PDB entry 1J9Q | X-ray diffraction, 1.65 A resolution | chains A and C of the 3 polymer chains in the assembly

# Chain A (and C)
Protein: Copper-containing nitrite reductase
From: Alcaligenes faecalis
Notes: EC 1.7.99.3; chain C of this document is another copy of the same molecule, construct and numbering; everything in this record applies to it too
UniProtKB: P38501 (NIR_ALCFA); residues 4-340 here correspond to UniProt positions 40-376 (UniProt number = residue number + 36)
Chain sequence (341 residues; row label = number of the first residue in the row):
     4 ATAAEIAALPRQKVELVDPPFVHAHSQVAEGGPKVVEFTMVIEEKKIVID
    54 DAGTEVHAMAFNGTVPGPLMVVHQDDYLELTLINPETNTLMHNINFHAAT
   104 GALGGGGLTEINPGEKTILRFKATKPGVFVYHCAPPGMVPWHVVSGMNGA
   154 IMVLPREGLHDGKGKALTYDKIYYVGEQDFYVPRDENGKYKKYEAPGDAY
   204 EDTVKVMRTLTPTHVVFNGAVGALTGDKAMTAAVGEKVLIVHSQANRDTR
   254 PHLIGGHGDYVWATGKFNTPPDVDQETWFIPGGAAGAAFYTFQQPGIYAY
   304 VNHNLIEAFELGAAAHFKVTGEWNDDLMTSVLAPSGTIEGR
Not modelled in the structure: 340-344
Sequence notes: engineered mutation Asn98 (Asp134 in P38501); cloning artifact (341-344)
Swiss-Prot annotation at these positions:
  - binding site (Cu cation): His95, His100, His135, Cys136, His145, Met150, His306
Metal / ion sites: Cu ion site 1: His95, Cys136, His145, Met150; Cu ion site 2: His100, His135 (together with nitrite ion) (shared with 1 residue of chain B); Cu ion site 3: His306 (together with nitrite ion) (shared with His100(C), His135(C) of chain C)
Small-molecule neighbours:
  - nitrite ion: His255, Ile257, His306, Leu308
  - nitrite ion (NO2): Asn98, His100, His135, Val142

# How chain A and chain C interact
Contacting residue pairs (109; chain A residue first):
  Thr214(A) - Thr212(C)
  Arg250(A) - Leu213(C)
  Arg253(A) - Asp251(C)  salt bridge
  Arg253(A) - Gly285(C)
  His255(A) - His100(C)
  Ile257(A) - Asn98(C)
  Ile257(A) - Leu106(C)
  Gly258(A) - Thr103(C)
  Gly258(A) - Gly104(C)  hydrogen bond (backbone-backbone)
  Gly258(A) - Leu106(C)
  Gly258(A) - Gly107(C)
  His260(A) - His100(C)  hydrogen bond (side chain-backbone)
  His260(A) - Ala101(C)
  His260(A) - Ala102(C)
  His260(A) - Thr103(C)
  His260(A) - Lys128(C)
  Asp262(A) - Lys128(C)  salt bridge
  Asp275(A) - Thr267(C)
  Asp275(A) - Thr272(C)
  Val276(A) - Lys269(C)
  Val276(A) - Asn271(C)
  Val276(A) - Thr272(C)  hydrogen bond (backbone-side chain)
  Asp277(A) - Lys128(C)  salt bridge
  Asp277(A) - Pro129(C)
  Asp277(A) - Lys269(C)
  Asp277(A) - Asn271(C)  hydrogen bond
  Gln278(A) - Thr267(C)  hydrogen bond
  Gln278(A) - Lys269(C)
  Gln278(A) - Thr272(C)  hydrogen bond
  Glu279(A) - His100(C)  salt bridge
  Glu279(A) - Val131(C)
  Glu279(A) - Phe132(C)
  Glu279(A) - Val133(C)  hydrogen bond (side chain-backbone)
  Glu279(A) - Lys269(C)  salt bridge
  Glu279(A) - Gly286(C)
  Glu279(A) - Ala287(C)
  Glu279(A) - Ala288(C)  hydrogen bond (side chain-backbone)
  Thr280(A) - Pro284(C)
  Thr280(A) - Gly285(C)
  Thr280(A) - Gly286(C)  hydrogen bond (side chain-backbone)
  Phe282(A) - Asp251(C)
  Phe282(A) - Phe282(C)  hydrophobic
  Phe282(A) - Pro284(C)  hydrophobic
  Tyr293(A) - Thr103(C)
  Gln296(A) - Thr103(C)
  Gln297(A) - Thr103(C)  hydrogen bond (side chain-backbone)
  Gln297(A) - Gly104(C)
  Ile300(A) - Leu106(C)
  Tyr301(A) - Leu106(C)  hydrophobic
  Ala302(A) - Leu106(C)
  His306(A) - His100(C)  hydrogen bond
  His306(A) - His135(C)  hydrogen bond
  His306(A) - Ala248(C)  hydrogen bond (side chain-backbone)
  His306(A) - Asn249(C)
  His306(A) - Gly285(C)
  His306(A) - Gly286(C)
  Asn307(A) - Asn249(C)
  Leu308(A) - His135(C)
  Leu308(A) - Pro143(C)
  Leu308(A) - Val146(C)  hydrophobic
  Leu308(A) - Asn249(C)  hydrogen bond (backbone-side chain)
  Ile309(A) - Pro143(C)
  Ile309(A) - Tyr184(C)
  Ile309(A) - Met210(C)
  Ile309(A) - Leu213(C)  hydrophobic
  Ile309(A) - Asn249(C)
  Glu310(A) - Leu213(C)
  Phe312(A) - Val142(C)  hydrophobic
  Phe312(A) - Pro143(C)
  Glu313(A) - Val207(C)
  Glu313(A) - Arg211(C)  salt bridge
  Leu314(A) - Arg211(C)
  Leu314(A) - Leu213(C)  hydrophobic
  Trp326(A) - Gly104(C)
  Trp326(A) - Ala105(C)
  Asp328(A) - Arg123(C)  hydrogen bond (backbone-side chain)
  Asp329(A) - Ala4(C)  hydrogen bond (side chain-backbone)
  Asp329(A) - Ile9(C)
  Asp329(A) - Tyr80(C)  hydrogen bond
  Asp329(A) - Lys125(C)  salt bridge
  Leu330(A) - Phe124(C)
  Leu330(A) - Lys125(C)  hydrogen bond (backbone-backbone)
  Leu330(A) - Thr127(C)
  Met331(A) - Ala102(C)  hydrophobic
  Met331(A) - Thr103(C)
  Met331(A) - Gly104(C)
  Met331(A) - Ala105(C)  hydrophobic
  Met331(A) - Gly107(C)
  Met331(A) - Gly108(C)
  Met331(A) - Leu111(C)  hydrophobic
  Met331(A) - Leu122(C)  hydrophobic
  Met331(A) - Arg123(C)
  Thr332(A) - Leu122(C)
  Thr332(A) - Arg123(C)  hydrogen bond (backbone-backbone)
  Ser333(A) - Ile121(C)
  Val334(A) - Glu82(C)
  Val334(A) - Ile121(C)  hydrogen bond (backbone-backbone)
  Val334(A) - Arg123(C)
  Leu335(A) - Thr120(C)  hydrogen bond (backbone-side chain)
  Leu335(A) - Ile121(C)  hydrogen bond (backbone-backbone)
  Ala336(A) - Lys119(C)
  Pro337(A) - Leu111(C)
  Pro337(A) - Glu113(C)
  Pro337(A) - Ile114(C)  hydrophobic
  Pro337(A) - Lys119(C)
  Pro337(A) - Thr120(C)
  Ser338(A) - Glu118(C)
  Ser338(A) - Lys119(C)  hydrogen bond (backbone-backbone)
  Gly339(A) - Gly117(C)
Also at the interface, not in a pair above, chain A (43 interface residues in all): Pro215
Also at the interface, not in a pair above, chain C (58 interface residues in all): Thr112, Tyr203, Arg250

# Overview
Chain A and chain C form an interface of 43 and 58 residues respectively; the contacts include 23 hydrogen
bonds and 7 salt bridges. Among the polar pairs are Arg253(A)-Asp251(C), Asp262(A)-Lys128(C) and
Asp277(A)-Lys128(C). Chain A binds nitrite ion.
Chain A and chain C are both Copper-containing nitrite reductase (Alcaligenes faecalis); the structure,
Crystal structure of nitrite soaked oxidized D98N AFNIR, was determined by X-ray diffraction together with
1J9R, 1J9S and 1J9T from the same study.
